PDB entry 2OXW | X-ray diffraction, 1.15 A resolution | chains A and X

[Chain A]
Protein: Macrophage metalloelastase
Source organism: Homo sapiens
Notes: EC 3.4.24.65; fragment: Catalytic Domain
Reference sequence: P39900 (MMP12_HUMAN); residues 106-263 here = UniProt positions 106-263
Sequence (159 residues; each row starts with the number of its first residue):
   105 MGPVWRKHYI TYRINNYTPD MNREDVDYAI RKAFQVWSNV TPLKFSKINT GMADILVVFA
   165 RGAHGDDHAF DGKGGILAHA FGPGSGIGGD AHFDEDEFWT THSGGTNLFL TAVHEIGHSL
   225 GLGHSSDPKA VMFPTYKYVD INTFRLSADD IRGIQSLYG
Unresolved in the structure: 105
Construct notes: initiating methionine (105); engineered mutation Asp171 (Phe in P39900)
Curated features (UniProtKB/Swiss-Prot):
  - active site: Glu219
  - binding site (Ca(2+)): Asp124, Asp158, Asp175, Gly176, Gly178, Ile180, Gly190, Gly192, Asp194, Asp198, Glu199, Glu201
  - binding site (Zn(2+)): His168, Asp170, His183, His196, His218, His222, His228
Bound ions: Ca2+ site 1: Asp124, Glu199, Glu201; Ca2+ site 2: Asp158, Gly190, Gly192, Asp194; Zn2+ site 1: His168, Asp170, His183, His196; Ca2+ site 3: Asp175, Gly176, Gly178, Ile180, Asp198, Glu201; Zn2+ site 2: His218, His222, His228

[Chain X]
Protein: ILE-ALA-GLY peptide
Sequence (3 residues; each row starts with the number of its first residue):
   207 IAG

[Interface between chain A and chain X]
Contacting residue pairs (16; chain A residue first):
  Gly179(A) - Ala208(X)
  Gly179(A) - Gly209(X)  hydrogen bond (backbone-backbone)
  Ile180(A) - Ile207(X)
  Leu181(A) - Ile207(X)  hydrogen bond (backbone-backbone)
  Leu181(A) - Ala208(X)
  Leu181(A) - Gly209(X)
  Ala182(A) - Ile207(X)
  Thr215(A) - Ile207(X)
  His218(A) - Ile207(X)
  Glu219(A) - Ile207(X)  hydrogen bond (side chain-backbone)
  Pro238(A) - Ala208(X)
  Thr239(A) - Ile207(X)
  Thr239(A) - Ala208(X)
  Thr239(A) - Gly209(X)
  Tyr240(A) - Ile207(X)  hydrophobic
  Tyr240(A) - Ala208(X)  hydrogen bond (backbone-backbone)
Other interface residues (no listed pair), chain A (11 interface residues in all): Phe237

[In short]
11 residues of chain A and 3 residues of chain X are in contact, with 4 hydrogen bonds. Polar contacts include
Glu219(A)-Ile207(X), Gly179(A)-Gly209(X) and Leu181(A)-Ile207(X). From UniProt: active-site residue Glu219(A),
12 Ca2+-binding residues and 7 Zn2+-binding residues on chain A.
Chain A is Macrophage metalloelastase (Homo sapiens) and chain X is ILE-ALA-GLY peptide; the structure, Human
MMP-12 complexed with the peptide IAG, was determined by X-ray diffraction (same publication as 2OXU, 2OXZ,
2OY2 and 2OY4).
